PDB entry 2F8V | X-ray diffraction, 2.75 A resolution | chains B and T of the 3 polymer chains in the assembly

[Chain B]
Name: N2B-Titin Isoform
Organism: Homo sapiens
Notes: fragment: Domains Z1Z2, residues 1-196
Reference sequence: Q8WZ42 (Q8WZ42_HUMAN); numbering as in UniProt (aligned over 1-196)
Amino-acid sequence (201 residues; numbered 1 to 201; the number before each row is that of its first residue):
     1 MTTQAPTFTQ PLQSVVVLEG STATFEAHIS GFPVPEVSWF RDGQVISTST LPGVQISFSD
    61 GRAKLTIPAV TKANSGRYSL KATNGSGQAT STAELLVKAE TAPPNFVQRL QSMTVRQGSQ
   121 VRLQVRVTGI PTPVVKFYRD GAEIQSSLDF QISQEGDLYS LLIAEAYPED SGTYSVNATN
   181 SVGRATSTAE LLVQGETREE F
Disordered / not traced: 198-201
Differences from the reference sequence: cloning artifact (197-201)
Curated features (UniProtKB/Swiss-Prot):
  - natural variant: Val-54 (V54M: In CMD1G), Val-115 (V115M: In a metastatic melanoma sample)

[Chain T]
Name: Telethonin
Organism: Homo sapiens
Reference sequence: O15273 (TELT_HUMAN); residues 1-167 here = UniProt positions 1-167
Amino-acid sequence (167 residues; numbered 1 to 167; the number before each row is that of its first residue):
     1 MATSELSSEV SEENSERREA FWAEWKDLTL STRPEEGSSL HEEDTQRHET YHQQGQSQVL
    61 VQRSPWLMMR MGILGRGLQE YQLPYQRVLP LPIFTPAKMG ATKEEREDTP IQLQELLALE
   121 TALGGQSVDR QEVAEITKQL PPVVPVSKPG ALRRSLSRSM SQEAQRG
Disordered / not traced: 89-167
Differences from the reference sequence: engineered mutation Ser-8 (Cys in O15273), Ser-15 (Cys in O15273), Ser-38 (Cys in O15273), Ser-57 (Cys in O15273), Ser-127 (Cys in O15273)
Curated features (UniProtKB/Swiss-Prot):
  - modified residue: Ser-39 (Phosphoserine)
  - natural variant: Glu-13 (deletion), Arg-70 (R70W: In CMH25), Arg-87 (R87Q: Found in a patient with dilated cardiomyopathy; uncertain significance), Pro-90 (P90L: In CMH25; uncertain significance), Glu-132 (E132Q: Found in a patient with dilated cardiomyopathy), Thr-137 (T137I: In CMH25), Arg-153 (R153H: In CMH25)

[Interface between chain B and chain T]
Residue-residue contacts - 84 pairs, chain B then chain T:
  Thr-3(B) with Gln-46(T)
  Ala-5(B) with Asp-44(T)
  Thr-7(B) with Glu-42(T), hydrogen bond
  Phe-8(B) with Leu-40(T), hydrophobic; Glu-42(T), hydrogen bond (backbone-side chain)
  Gln-13(B) with Arg-76(T), hydrogen bond
  Ser-14(B) with Ser-38(T); Ile-73(T)
  Val-16(B) with Val-59(T), hydrophobic; Met-71(T); Gly-72(T); Ile-73(T), hydrophobic
  Val-17(B) with Met-71(T); Tyr-81(T)
  Leu-18(B) with Met-71(T); Tyr-81(T), hydrogen bond (backbone-side chain); Tyr-85(T), hydrophobic
  Gly-20(B) with Tyr-85(T); Arg-87(T), hydrogen bond (backbone-side chain)
  Ser-21(B) with Tyr-81(T); Tyr-85(T); Arg-87(T)
  Thr-22(B) with Arg-87(T)
  Pro-68(B) with Arg-87(T), hydrogen bond (backbone-side chain)
  Arg-77(B) with Glu-36(T), hydrogen bond (side chain-backbone)
  Ser-86(B) with Asp-44(T); Thr-45(T), hydrogen bond (backbone-side chain); Gln-46(T), hydrogen bond
  Gly-87(B) with Glu-43(T); Thr-45(T), hydrogen bond (backbone-side chain)
  Gln-88(B) with Glu-42(T); Glu-43(T), hydrogen bond (backbone-backbone)
  Ala-89(B) with His-41(T); Glu-42(T)
  Thr-90(B) with Leu-40(T); His-41(T), hydrogen bond (backbone-backbone)
  Ser-91(B) with Ser-39(T)
  Thr-92(B) with Gly-37(T); Ser-38(T); Ser-39(T), hydrogen bond (backbone-backbone)
  Ala-93(B) with Gly-37(T)
  Glu-94(B) with Arg-33(T), salt bridge; Gly-37(T)
  Leu-96(B) with Arg-33(T)
  Ala-99(B) with Met-69(T)
  Glu-100(B) with Leu-83(T); Pro-84(T); Tyr-85(T), hydrogen bond (side chain-backbone)
  Thr-101(B) with Arg-63(T), hydrogen bond; Met-69(T); Leu-83(T)
  Ala-102(B) with Ser-64(T); Leu-67(T), hydrophobic
  Pro-103(B) with Trp-25(T), hydrophobic; Ser-64(T); Pro-65(T)
  Pro-104(B) with Pro-65(T)
  Asn-105(B) with Pro-65(T)
  Phe-106(B) with Phe-21(T), hydrophobic
  Arg-109(B) with Glu-12(T), salt bridge; Phe-21(T)
  Gln-111(B) with Arg-17(T); Glu-19(T)
  Ser-112(B) with Arg-17(T), hydrogen bond (side chain-backbone); Arg-18(T), hydrogen bond (side chain-backbone); Glu-19(T), hydrogen bond (backbone-side chain)
  Ile-130(B) with Pro-84(T)
  Ser-181(B) with Lys-26(T)
  Val-182(B) with Trp-25(T); Lys-26(T), hydrogen bond (backbone-backbone); Arg-63(T)
  Gly-183(B) with Glu-24(T); Trp-25(T)
  Arg-184(B) with Trp-22(T); Ala-23(T); Glu-24(T), hydrogen bond (backbone-backbone)
  Ala-185(B) with Trp-22(T)
  Thr-186(B) with Phe-21(T); Trp-22(T), hydrogen bond (backbone-backbone)
  Ser-187(B) with Ala-20(T)
  Thr-188(B) with Glu-19(T); Ala-20(T), hydrogen bond (backbone-backbone)
  Ala-189(B) with Arg-18(T)
  Glu-190(B) with Arg-18(T)
Other interface residues (no listed pair), chain B (53 interface residues in all): Pro-6, Pro-11, Ala-69, Gly-85, Lys-98, Leu-110, Thr-128
Other interface residues (no listed pair), chain T (41 interface residues in all): Ser-57, Val-61, Trp-66

[In short]
The interface between chain B and chain T involves 53 residues on one side and 41 on the other; the contacts
include 22 hydrogen bonds and 2 salt bridges. Polar pairs include Glu-94(B)/Arg-33(T), Arg-109(B)/Glu-12(T)
and Thr-7(B)/Glu-42(T).
Here chain B is N2B-Titin Isoform and chain T is Telethonin, both from Homo sapiens. Entry 2F8V (Structure of
full length telethonin in complex with the N-terminus of titin) was determined by X-ray diffraction.
